6WAQ - chains A and B; structure by X-ray diffraction, 2.20 A resolution.

Chain A:
Name: nanobody SARS VHH-72
Organism: Lama glama
Notes: antibody fragment or engineered binder
Chain sequence (127 residues; row label = number of the first residue in the row; a row labelled like 82A-82C holds insertion residues (82A, then the next letters in order)):
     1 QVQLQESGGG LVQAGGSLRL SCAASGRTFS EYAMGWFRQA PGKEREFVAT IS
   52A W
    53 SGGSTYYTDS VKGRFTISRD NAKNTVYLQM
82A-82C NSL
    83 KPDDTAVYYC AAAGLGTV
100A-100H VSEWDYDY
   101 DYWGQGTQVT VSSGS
Disulfides: Cys-22/Cys-92

Chain B:
Name: Spike glycoprotein
Organism: Human SARS coronavirus
Reference sequence: P59594 (SPIKE_CVHSA); residue numbers follow UniProt; this construct covers 320-502
Chain sequence (191 residues; row label = number of the first residue in the row):
   320 TNLCPFGEVF NATKFPSVYA WERKKISNCV ADYSVLYNST FFSTFKCYGV SATKLNDLCF
   380 SNVYADSFVV KGDDVRQIAP GQTGVIADYN YKLPDDFMGC VLAWNTRNID ATSTGNYNYK
   440 YRYLRHGKLR PFERDISNVP FSPDGKPCTP PALNCYWPLN DYGFYTTTGI GYQPYRVVVL
   500 SFEGSLEVLF Q
Unresolved in the structure: 320
Construct notes: expression tag (503-510)
Curated features (UniProtKB/Swiss-Prot):
  - glycosylation (N-linked (GlcNAc...) asparagine): Asn-330, Asn-357
  - natural variant: Lys-344 (K344R: In strain: Isolate GD01, Isolate GD03 and 1 more), Phe-360 (F360S: In strain: Isolate GD03 and Isolate SZ3), Arg-426 (R426G: In strain: Isolate Shanghai LY), Asn-437 (N437D: In strain: Isolate Shanghai LY), Leu-472 (L472P: In strain: Isolate GD03), Asn-479 (N479K: In strain: Isolate SZ3), Asp-480 (D480G: In strain: Isolate GD03), Thr-487 (T487S: In strain: Isolate GD03 and Isolate SZ3), Phe-501 (F501Y: In strain: Isolate GD01)
  - mutagenesis: Cys-323 (C323A: No effect on human ACE2 binding in vitro), Cys-348 (C348A: Complete loss of human ACE2 binding in vitro), Glu-452 (E452A: 90% loss of human ACE2 binding in vitro), Asp-454 (D454A: Complete loss of human ACE2 binding in vitro), Asp-463 (D463A: Partial loss of human ACE2 binding in vitro), Cys-467 (C467A: Complete loss of human ACE2 binding in vitro), Cys-474 (C474A: Complete loss of human ACE2 binding in vitro), Asp-480 (D480A: No effect on human ACE2 binding in vitro)
Disulfides: Cys-323/Cys-348, Cys-366/Cys-419, Cys-467/Cys-474
Covalently attached groups: N-acetylglucosamine (NAG) linked to Asn-330

Chain A / chain B interface:
Contacting residue pairs - 29 pairs, chain A then chain B:
  Trp-52A(A) / Thr-372(B)
  Gly-55(A) / Asn-357(B)
  Ser-56(A) / Tyr-356(B)
  Ser-56(A) / Asn-357(B)
  Ser-56(A) / Ser-358(B)
  Thr-57(A) / Ser-358(B)  hydrogen bond (backbone-backbone)
  Thr-57(A) / Thr-359(B)
  Tyr-58(A) / Thr-359(B)
  Tyr-58(A) / Phe-361(B)
  Tyr-58(A) / Ser-362(B)
  Tyr-58(A) / Asn-424(B)
  Gly-98(A) / Lys-365(B)
  Gly-98(A) / Cys-366(B)  hydrogen bond (backbone-backbone)
  Thr-99(A) / Phe-364(B)
  Thr-99(A) / Lys-365(B)
  Val-100(A) / Phe-364(B)  hydrogen bond (backbone-backbone)
  Val-100(A) / Ala-371(B)  hydrophobic
  Val-100A(A) / Phe-361(B)
  Val-100A(A) / Thr-363(B)
  Val-100A(A) / Phe-364(B)  hydrogen bond (backbone-backbone)
  Ser-100B(A) / Ser-362(B)
  Glu-100C(A) / Ser-362(B)  hydrogen bond
  Glu-100C(A) / Ile-489(B)
  Glu-100C(A) / Tyr-494(B)  hydrogen bond
  Trp-100D(A) / Thr-363(B)  hydrogen bond
  Trp-100D(A) / Gly-391(B)
  Trp-100D(A) / Tyr-494(B)
  Tyr-100F(A) / Arg-395(B)  hydrogen bond (side chain-backbone)
  Asp-100G(A) / Lys-365(B)  salt bridge
Interface residues without a listed pair, chain B (19 interface residues in all): Asp-392, Val-394

Summary:
14 residues of chain A face 19 of chain B across their interface, with 8 hydrogen bonds and 1 salt bridge.
Polar contacts include Asp-100G(A)/Lys-365(B), Glu-100C(A)/Ser-362(B) and Trp-100D(A)/Thr-363(B). Covalently
linked N-acetylglucosamine: at Asn-330(B). From UniProt: 8 mutagenesis sites on chain B.
Chain A is nanobody SARS VHH-72 (Lama glama) and chain B is Spike glycoprotein (Human SARS coronavirus); the
structure, Crystal structure of the SARS-CoV-1 RBD bound by the cross-reactive single-domain antibody SARS
VHH-72, was determined by X-ray diffraction (same publication as 6WAR).
